8EXQ - chains B and A; structure by electron microscopy, 4.90 A resolution (low resolution: residue-level contacts below are approximate; hydrogen-bond / salt-bridge calls are withheld).

[Chain B (and A)]
Molecule: Beta-lactam sensor/signal transducer BlaR1
Organism: Staphylococcus aureus
Notes: chain A of this document is another copy of the same molecule, construct and numbering; everything in this record applies to it too
UniProt: Q00419 (Q00419_STAAU); residue numbers follow UniProt; this construct covers 1-585
Sequence (602 residues; row label = number of the first residue in the row):
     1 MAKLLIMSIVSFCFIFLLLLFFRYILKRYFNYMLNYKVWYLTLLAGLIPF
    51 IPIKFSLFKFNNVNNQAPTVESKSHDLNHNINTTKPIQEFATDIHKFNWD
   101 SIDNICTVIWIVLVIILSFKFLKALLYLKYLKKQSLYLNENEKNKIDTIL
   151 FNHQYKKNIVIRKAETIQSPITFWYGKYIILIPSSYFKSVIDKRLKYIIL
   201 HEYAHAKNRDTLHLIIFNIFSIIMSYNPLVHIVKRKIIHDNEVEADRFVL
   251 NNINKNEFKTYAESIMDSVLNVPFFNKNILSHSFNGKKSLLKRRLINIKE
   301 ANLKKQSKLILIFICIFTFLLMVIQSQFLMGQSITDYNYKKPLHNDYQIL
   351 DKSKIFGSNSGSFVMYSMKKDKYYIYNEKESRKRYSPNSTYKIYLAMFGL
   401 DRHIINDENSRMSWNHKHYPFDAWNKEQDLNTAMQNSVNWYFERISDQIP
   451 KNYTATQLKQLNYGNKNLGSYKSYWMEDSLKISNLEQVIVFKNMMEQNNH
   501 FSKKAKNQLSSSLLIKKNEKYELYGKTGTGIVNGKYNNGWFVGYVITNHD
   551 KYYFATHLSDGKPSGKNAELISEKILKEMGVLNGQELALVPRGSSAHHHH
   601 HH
Disordered / not traced: 56-86, 586-602
Differences from the reference sequence: expression tag (586-602)
Bound ions: Zn2+: His201, His205, Glu242
What the authors report for this chain:
  - catalytic residues: Glu202 (proposed by the authors, not directly observed)
  - post-translational modification sites: Gly331

[Chain B / chain A interface]
Contacting residue pairs - 184 pairs, chain B then chain A:
  Met1(B) with Gln332(A); Ser333(A)
  Leu4(B) with Gly331(A)
  Ser11(B) with Gln325(A)
  Phe14(B) with Leu321(A); Gln325(A)
  Ile15(B) with Thr318(A); Leu321(A); Met322(A)
  Leu18(B) with Leu321(A)
  Leu19(B) with Ile314(A); Thr318(A)
  Phe22(B) with Ile314(A)
  Leu26(B) with Ile310(A)
  Asn31(B) with Asn302(A)
  Tyr32(B) with Lys305(A); Gln306(A)
  Met33(B) with Gln306(A)
  Leu34(B) with Ile314(A)
  Leu41(B) with Thr318(A); Met322(A)
  Leu44(B) with Met322(A)
  Ala45(B) with Met322(A)
  Ile48(B) with Ser326(A); Leu329(A)
  Pro49(B) with Leu329(A); Met330(A); Gly331(A)
  Pro52(B) with Gly331(A)
  Ile53(B) with Met330(A)
  Lys54(B) with Met330(A); Gln332(A)
  Ile87(B) with Gln435(A); Ile515(A); Lys526(A); Thr527(A)
  Gln88(B) with Gln435(A); Asn436(A); Lys526(A); Thr527(A)
  Glu89(B) with Phe421(A); Thr527(A); Gly528(A); Thr529(A); Ser564(A); Gly565(A); Lys566(A)
  Phe90(B) with Ser389(A); Phe421(A); Trp424(A); Ser437(A); Asn439(A); Met476(A); Lys526(A); Thr527(A); Gly528(A); Thr529(A)
  Ala91(B) with Phe421(A); Thr529(A); Ile531(A)
  Thr92(B) with Met476(A); Thr529(A); Ile531(A)
  Asp93(B) with Ile531(A); Val532(A); Asn533(A); Gly534(A)
  Ile94(B) with Met476(A); Ile531(A); Val532(A); Asn533(A)
  His95(B) with Asn533(A)
  Lys96(B) with Glu477(A); Val532(A); Asn533(A)
  His201(B) with Arg294(A)
  His239(B) with Leu290(A)
  Glu242(B) with Arg294(A)
  Val243(B) with Asn297(A)
  Asp246(B) with Arg294(A)
  Tyr261(B) with Ile298(A)
  Glu263(B) with Leu270(A)
  Ile265(B) with Arg294(A)
  Met266(B) with Met266(A)
  Leu290(B) with His239(A)
  Leu291(B) with Ile265(A)
  Arg294(B) with Asp246(A); Ile265(A)
  Leu295(B) with Met266(A)
  Ile298(B) with Asp246(A); Tyr261(A); Ile265(A)
  Asn302(B) with Asn31(A)
  Leu303(B) with Leu250(A); Asn251(A)
  Lys304(B) with Phe30(A); Tyr32(A)
  Gln306(B) with Tyr32(A); Met33(A)
  Ile310(B) with Leu26(A); Tyr32(A)
  Leu311(B) with Leu34(A); Lys37(A); Val38(A)
  Ile314(B) with Leu19(A); Phe22(A); Leu34(A)
  Thr318(B) with Ile15(A); Leu41(A)
  Leu321(B) with Ile15(A); Leu18(A)
  Met322(B) with Ile15(A); Leu41(A); Leu44(A); Ala45(A); Ile48(A)
  Gln325(B) with Ser11(A); Phe14(A); Ile15(A); Ile48(A)
  Ser326(B) with Ile48(A)
  Leu329(B) with Met7(A); Ile48(A); Pro49(A)
  Met330(B) with Ile51(A); Ile53(A); Lys54(A); Phe55(A)
  Gly331(B) with Leu4(A); Pro49(A); Ile51(A); Pro52(A); Ile53(A)
  Gln332(B) with Met1(A); Pro52(A)
  Ser333(B) with Met1(A)
  Ile334(B) with Pro52(A)
  Lys417(B) with Tyr536(A)
  His418(B) with Pro420(A); Phe421(A)
  Tyr419(B) with Pro420(A)
  Pro420(B) with His418(A); Tyr419(A); Pro420(A); Asn425(A)
  Phe421(B) with Gln88(A); Glu89(A); Phe90(A); His418(A)
  Asp422(B) with Gln88(A); Asp422(A)
  Trp424(B) with Phe90(A)
  Asn425(B) with Pro420(A)
  Gln435(B) with Ile87(A); Phe90(A)
  Asn436(B) with Ile87(A); Gln88(A); Phe90(A)
  Ser437(B) with Phe90(A)
  Asn439(B) with Thr92(A)
  Met476(B) with Thr92(A)
  Glu477(B) with Ile94(A)
  Ile515(B) with Ile87(A)
  Gly528(B) with Phe90(A)
  Thr529(B) with Phe90(A); Ala91(A); Thr92(A)
  Ile531(B) with Ala91(A); Thr92(A); Asp93(A); Ile94(A)
  Val532(B) with Asp93(A); Ile94(A); Lys96(A)
  Asn533(B) with Asp93(A); Ile94(A); His95(A); Lys96(A)
  Gly534(B) with Asp93(A)
  Tyr536(B) with Glu89(A); Ala91(A)
  Ser564(B) with Glu89(A)
  Gly565(B) with Glu89(A)
  Lys566(B) with Glu89(A)
Interface residues without a listed pair, chain B (104 interface residues in all): Met7, Asn35, Lys37, Val38, Ile51, Phe55, Leu250, Asn251, Ala262, Val269, Leu270, Arg293, Gln327, Leu514, Lys526, Gly530
Interface residues without a listed pair, chain A (105 interface residues in all): Asn35, His201, Arg247, Phe258, Ala262, Val269, Leu291, Arg293, Leu295, Leu303, Leu311, Cys315, Gly525, Gly530

[In short]
104 residues of chain B and 105 residues of chain A are in contact. The Zn2+ site is built by His201(B),
His205(B) and Glu242(B). The paper reports the catalytic residue Glu202(B); a modification site at Gly331(B).
Chain B and chain A are both Beta-lactam sensor/signal transducer BlaR1 (Staphylococcus aureus); the
structure, Cryo-EM structure of S. aureus BlaR1 with C1 symmetry, was determined by electron microscopy,
deposited together with 8EXP, 8EXR, 8EXS and 8EXT.
